PDB entry 4EA4 | X-ray diffraction, 2.00 A resolution | chains A and D of the 3 polymer chains in the assembly

[Chain A]
Molecule: Methyl-CpG-binding domain protein 4
From: Homo sapiens
Notes: EC 3.2.2.-; fragment: glycosylase domain of MBD4 (residues 426-580)
UniProtKB: O95243 (MBD4_HUMAN); residue numbers follow UniProt; this construct covers 427-574
Chain sequence (155 residues; each row starts with the number of its first residue):
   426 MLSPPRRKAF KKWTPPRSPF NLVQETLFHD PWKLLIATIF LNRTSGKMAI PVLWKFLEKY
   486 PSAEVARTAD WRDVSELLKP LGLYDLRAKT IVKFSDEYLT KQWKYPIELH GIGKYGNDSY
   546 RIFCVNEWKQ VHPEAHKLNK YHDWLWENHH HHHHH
Unresolved in the structure: 426-437, 575-580
Differences from the reference sequence: expression tag (426, 575-580); engineered mutation Ala-560 (Asp in O95243)
Swiss-Prot annotation at these positions:
  - modified residue: Ser-428 (Phosphoserine)
  - natural variant: Arg-468 (R468W: In UVM1), His-567 (deletion: In TPDS2)
What the authors report for this chain:
  - conformationally variable residues (side-chain flip): Arg-468
  - binding site for the 12-nt DNA strand (chain D): Arg-468
  - mutagenesis - Q449A: abolished catalytic activity on all DNA substrates tested
  - specificity-determining residues: Val-448 (proposed by the authors, not directly observed)

[Chain D]
Molecule: 12-nt DNA strand
Sequence (12 nucleotides; numbered 1 to 12; the number before each row is that of its first residue):
     1 GCTGCGCGCT GG

[Interface between chain A and chain D]
Contacting residue pairs (18):
  Arg-468(A) / DC5(D)  base contact
  Arg-468(A) / DG6(D)  hydrogen bond to the base
  Thr-469(A) / DG6(D)  hydrogen bond to the base
  Lys-472(A) / DC9(D)  salt bridge to the phosphate
  Met-473(A) / DG8(D)  sugar contact
  Lys-504(A) / DC7(D)  sugar contact
  Pro-505(A) / DC7(D)  phosphate contact
  Leu-506(A) / DG6(D)  hydrogen bond to the base
  Leu-506(A) / DC7(D)  sugar contact
  Gly-507(A) / DG6(D)  base contact
  Gly-507(A) / DC7(D)  sugar contact
  Leu-508(A) / DC5(D)  base contact
  Leu-508(A) / DG6(D)  hydrogen bond to the sugar
  Tyr-509(A) / DG6(D)  hydrogen bond to the phosphate
  Tyr-509(A) / DC7(D)  hydrogen bond to the phosphate
  Asp-510(A) / DG6(D)  hydrogen bond to the phosphate
  Leu-511(A) / DC5(D)  base contact
  Leu-511(A) / DG6(D)  hydrogen bond to the phosphate

[Summary]
12 residues of chain A face 5 of chain D across their interface, with 8 hydrogen bonds and 1 salt bridge.
Polar pairs include Arg-468(A)/DG6(D), Thr-469(A)/DG6(D) and Leu-506(A)/DG6(D). From the paper: a binding site
for the 12-nt DNA strand (chain D) at Arg-468(A); Q449A of chain A abolishes catalytic activity on all DNA
substrates tested.
Chain A is Methyl-CpG-binding domain protein 4 (Homo sapiens) and chain D is a 12-nt DNA strand; the
structure, Structure of the glycosylase domain of MBD4 bound to 5hmU-containing DNA, was determined by X-ray
diffraction, deposited together with 4E9E, 4E9F, 4E9G, 4E9H and 4EA5.
